Entry 7ZU0 (electron microscopy, 4.40 A resolution (low resolution: residue-level contacts below are approximate; hydrogen-bond / salt-bridge calls are withheld)); this record covers chains B and D of the 6 polymer chains in the assembly.

Chain B:
Name: Vacuolar protein sorting-associated protein 16
Source organism: Saccharomyces cerevisiae
Reference sequence: Q03308 (VPS16_YEAST); residues 1-798 here = UniProt positions 1-798
Amino-acid sequence (798 residues; numbered 1 to 798; the number before each row is that of its first residue):
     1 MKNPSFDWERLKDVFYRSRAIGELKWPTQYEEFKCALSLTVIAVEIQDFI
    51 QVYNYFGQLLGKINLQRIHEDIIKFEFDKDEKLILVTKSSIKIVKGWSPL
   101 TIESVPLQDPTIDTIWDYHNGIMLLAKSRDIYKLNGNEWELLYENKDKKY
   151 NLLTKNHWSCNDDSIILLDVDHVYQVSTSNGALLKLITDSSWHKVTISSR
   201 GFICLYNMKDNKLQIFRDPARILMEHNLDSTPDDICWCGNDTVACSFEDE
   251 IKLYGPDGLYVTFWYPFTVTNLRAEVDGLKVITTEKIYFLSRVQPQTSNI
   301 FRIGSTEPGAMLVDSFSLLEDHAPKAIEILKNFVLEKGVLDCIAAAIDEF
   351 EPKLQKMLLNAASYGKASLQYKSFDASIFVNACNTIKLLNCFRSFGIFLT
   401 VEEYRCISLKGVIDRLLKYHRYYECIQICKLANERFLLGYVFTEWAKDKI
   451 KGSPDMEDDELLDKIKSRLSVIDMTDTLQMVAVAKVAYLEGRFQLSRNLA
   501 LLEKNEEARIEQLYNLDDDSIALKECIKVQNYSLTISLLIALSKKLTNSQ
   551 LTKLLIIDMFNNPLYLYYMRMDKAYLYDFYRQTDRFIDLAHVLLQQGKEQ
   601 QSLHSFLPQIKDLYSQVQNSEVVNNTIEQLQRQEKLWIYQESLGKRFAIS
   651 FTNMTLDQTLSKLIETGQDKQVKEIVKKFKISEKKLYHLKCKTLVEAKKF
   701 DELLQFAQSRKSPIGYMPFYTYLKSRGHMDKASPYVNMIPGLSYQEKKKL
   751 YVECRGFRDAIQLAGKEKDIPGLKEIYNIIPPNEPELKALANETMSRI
Unresolved in the structure: 1-2, 709-712, 740-798

Chain D:
Name: Vacuolar protein sorting-associated protein 33
Source organism: Saccharomyces cerevisiae
Reference sequence: P20795 (VPS33_YEAST); residue numbers follow UniProt; this construct covers 1-691
Amino-acid sequence (691 residues; row label = number of the first residue in the row):
     1 MNRFWNTKKFSLTNADGLCATLNEISQNDEVLVVQPSVLPVLNSLLTFQD
    51 LTQSTPVRKITLLDDQLSDDLPSALGSVPQMDLIFLIDVRTSLRLPPQLL
   101 DAAQKHNLSSLHIIYCRWKPSFQNTLEDTEQWQKDGFDLNSKKTHFPNVI
   151 ESQLKELSNEYTLYPWDLLPFPQIDENVLLTHSLYNMENVNMYYPNLRSL
   201 QSATESILVDDMVNSLQSLIFETNSIITNVVSIGNLSKRCSHLLKKRIDE
   251 HQTENDLFIKGTLYGERTNCGLEMDLIILERNTDPITPLLTQLTYAGILD
   301 DLYEFNSGIKIKEKDMNFNYKEDKIWNDLKFLNFGSIGPQLNKLAKELQT
   351 QYDTRHKAESVHEIKEFVDSLGSLQQRQAFLKNHTTLSSDVLKVVETEEY
   401 GSFNKILELELEILMGNTLNNDIEDIILELQYQYEVDQKKILRLICLLSL
   451 CKNSLREKDYEYLRTFMIDSWGIEKCFQLESLAELGFFTSKTGKTDLHIT
   501 TSKSTRLQKEYRYISQWFNTVPIEDEHAADKITNENDDFSEATFAYSGVV
   551 PLTMRLVQMLYDRSILFHNYSSQQPFILSREPRVSQTEDLIEQLYGDSHA
   601 IEESIWVPGTITKKINASIKSNNRRSIDGSNGTFHAAEDIALVVFLGGVT
   651 MGEIAIMKHLQKILGKKGINKRFIIIADGLINGTRIMNSIS
Unresolved in the structure: 107-111, 125-149, 352-373, 493-501, 523-541, 624-637

How chain B and chain D interact:
Contacting residue pairs (77; chain B residue first):
  Gln530(B) - Arg239(D)
  Gln530(B) - Arg247(D)
  Tyr532(B) - Ser206(D)
  Tyr532(B) - Asp210(D)
  Ser533(B) - Ile150(D)
  Ile536(B) - Leu93(D)
  Ser537(B) - Ile150(D)
  Ile540(B) - Ser152(D)
  Pro563(B) - Ser199(D)
  Pro563(B) - Leu200(D)
  Pro563(B) - Ser202(D)
  Pro563(B) - Ala203(D)
  Leu564(B) - Leu93(D)
  Leu564(B) - Ala203(D)
  Leu564(B) - Ile207(D)
  Leu566(B) - Leu200(D)
  Tyr567(B) - Thr91(D)
  Tyr567(B) - Ser92(D)
  Tyr567(B) - Leu93(D)
  Tyr567(B) - Asn186(D)
  Tyr567(B) - Met192(D)
  Tyr567(B) - Leu200(D)
  Tyr567(B) - Thr204(D)
  Tyr567(B) - Ile207(D)
  Tyr568(B) - Leu93(D)
  Tyr568(B) - Arg94(D)
  Tyr568(B) - Gln153(D)
  Arg570(B) - Ser92(D)
  Arg570(B) - Asn186(D)
  Arg570(B) - Glu188(D)
  Met571(B) - Glu188(D)
  Tyr580(B) - Ser199(D)
  Asp588(B) - Ser199(D)
  Leu594(B) - Phe477(D)
  Gln595(B) - Asn196(D)
  Gln595(B) - Leu197(D)
  Lys598(B) - Glu474(D)
  Lys598(B) - Ser691(D)
  Leu603(B) - Ile473(D)
  Leu603(B) - Glu474(D)
  Glu621(B) - Thr492(D)
  Asn625(B) - Glu461(D)
  Asn625(B) - Arg464(D)
  Gln629(B) - Thr465(D)
  Gln629(B) - Ile473(D)
  Arg632(B) - Ile468(D)
  Arg632(B) - Asp469(D)
  Gln633(B) - Ile473(D)
  Thr655(B) - Asp469(D)
  Thr655(B) - Gly472(D)
  Leu656(B) - Asp469(D)
  Asp657(B) - Tyr432(D)
  Asp657(B) - Asp469(D)
  Asp657(B) - Ser470(D)
  Ile681(B) - Asp469(D)
  Ser682(B) - Glu424(D)
  Lys684(B) - Glu424(D)
  Lys684(B) - Asp425(D)
  Lys685(B) - Leu428(D)
  Lys685(B) - Tyr432(D)
  Lys685(B) - Phe466(D)
  Lys685(B) - Asp469(D)
  His688(B) - Leu428(D)
  His688(B) - Tyr432(D)
  His688(B) - Gln433(D)
  Lys692(B) - Gln431(D)
  Lys692(B) - Tyr432(D)
  Lys692(B) - Glu435(D)
  Pro718(B) - Gln433(D)
  Thr721(B) - Gln433(D)
  Tyr722(B) - Tyr432(D)
  Tyr722(B) - Gln433(D)
  Ser725(B) - Tyr400(D)
  Arg726(B) - Tyr400(D)
  Arg726(B) - Tyr432(D)
  Arg726(B) - Gln433(D)
  Arg726(B) - Glu435(D)
Other interface residues (no listed pair), chain B (44 interface residues in all): Asn531, Met569, His591, Ile610, Tyr614, Leu689
Other interface residues (no listed pair), chain D (48 interface residues in all): Pro97, Met187, Trp471, Gln478, Glu480

Summary:
The interface between chain B and chain D involves 44 residues on one side and 48 on the other.
Chain B is Vacuolar protein sorting-associated protein 16 and chain D is Vacuolar protein sorting-associated
protein 33, both from Saccharomyces cerevisiae; the structure, HOPS tethering complex from yeast, was
determined by electron microscopy, deposited together with 7ZTY.
